PDB entry 5BOU | X-ray diffraction, 2.60 A resolution | chains H and Z of the 28 polymer chains in the assembly

Chain H:
Name: Proteasome subunit beta type-2
Organism: Saccharomyces cerevisiae S288c
Notes: EC 3.4.25.1
UniProt: P25043 (PSB2_YEAST); residues 1-232 here correspond to UniProt positions 30-261 (UniProt number = residue number + 29)
Chain sequence (232 residues; numbered 1 to 232; the number before each row is that of its first residue):
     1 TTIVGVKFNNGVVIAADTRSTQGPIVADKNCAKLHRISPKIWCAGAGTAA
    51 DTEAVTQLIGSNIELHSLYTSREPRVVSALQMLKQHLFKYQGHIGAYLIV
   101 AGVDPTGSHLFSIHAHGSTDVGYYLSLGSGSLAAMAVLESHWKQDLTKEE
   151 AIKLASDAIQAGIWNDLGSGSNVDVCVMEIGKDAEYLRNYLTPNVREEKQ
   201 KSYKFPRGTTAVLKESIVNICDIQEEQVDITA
Disordered / not traced: 227-232
Ligand contacts: 4UC (N-[4-(acetylsulfamoyl)phenyl]-2-(4-ethoxyphenyl)quinoline-4-carboxamide): T1, T21, A46, G47, Y97, H114, H116, S126, L127, G128, S129, S131, G168
Curated features (UniProtKB/Swiss-Prot):
  - active site: T1 (Nucleophile)

Chain Z:
Name: Proteasome subunit beta type-6
Organism: Saccharomyces cerevisiae S288c
Notes: EC 3.4.25.1
UniProt: P23724 (PSB6_YEAST); residues 1-222 here correspond to UniProt positions 20-241 (UniProt number = residue number + 19)
Chain sequence (222 residues; each row starts with the number of its first residue):
     1 QFNPYGDNGGTILGIAGEDFAVLAGDTRNITDYSINSRYEPKVFDCGDNI
    51 VMSANGFAADGDALVKRFKNSVKWYHFDHNDKKLSINSAARNIQHLLYGK
   101 RFFPYYVHTIIAGLDEDGKGAVYSFDPVGSYEREQCRAGGAAASLIMPFL
   151 DNQVNFKNQYEPGTNGKVKKPLKYLSVEEVIKLVRDSFTSATERHIQVGD
   201 GLEILIVTKDGVRKEFYELKRD
Ion coordination: Mg2+: T192, H195, V198

How chain H and chain Z interact:
Residue-residue contacts (61):
  R19(H) with I196(Z); D222(Z), salt bridge
  P24(H) with R194(Z); H195(Z); I196(Z), hydrogen bond (backbone-backbone)
  I25(H) with R194(Z); H195(Z)
  V26(H) with E193(Z); R194(Z), hydrogen bond (backbone-side chain); I196(Z), hydrophobic
  A27(H) with R194(Z), hydrogen bond (backbone-side chain)
  D28(H) with R194(Z)
  K29(H) with E193(Z), salt bridge; R194(Z)
  I163(H) with D222(Z)
  W164(H) with I35(Z); R38(Z), hydrogen bond (backbone-side chain); R221(Z); D222(Z)
  N165(H) with Y33(Z); R38(Z)
  D166(H) with Y33(Z)
  L167(H) with R28(Z); I30(Z), hydrophobic; D32(Z); Y33(Z), hydrogen bond (backbone-backbone); I35(Z), hydrophobic; I196(Z)
  G168(H) with Y33(Z)
  S169(H) with D222(Z)
  G170(H) with D222(Z)
  S171(H) with D222(Z), hydrogen bond (backbone-side chain)
  N194(H) with K220(Z), hydrogen bond (backbone-side chain); D222(Z)
  R196(H) with T189(Z); S190(Z), hydrogen bond; E193(Z)
  E197(H) with R185(Z), salt bridge
  K199(H) with D186(Z)
  Q200(H) with K182(Z); R185(Z), hydrogen bond; D186(Z), hydrogen bond (backbone-side chain)
  K201(H) with E179(Z); D186(Z)
  Y203(H) with F149(Z); Q153(Z); L183(Z); D186(Z), hydrogen bond
  F205(H) with N152(Z); Q153(Z); Q159(Z)
  P206(H) with P162(Z), hydrophobic
  R207(H) with P162(Z)
  G208(H) with P162(Z)
  T209(H) with N158(Z); Q159(Z); Y160(Z), hydrogen bond (backbone-backbone)
  T210(H) with N165(Z)
  A211(H) with N165(Z); G166(Z)
  V212(H) with N165(Z)
Other interface residues (no listed pair), chain H (34 interface residues in all): T21, G23, V195
Other interface residues (no listed pair), chain Z (34 interface residues in all): S34, L145, E161, Q197, E218

Summary:
Chain H and chain Z each contribute 34 residues to their interface; the contacts include 12 hydrogen bonds and
3 salt bridges. Polar pairs include R19(H)-D222(Z), K29(H)-E193(Z) and E197(H)-R185(Z). Chain H binds compound
4UC. Curated annotation (UniProt) lists active-site residue T1(H) on chain H.
Here chain H is Proteasome subunit beta type-2 and chain Z is Proteasome subunit beta type-6, both from
Saccharomyces cerevisiae S288c. Entry 5BOU (Yeast 20S proteasome in complex with a beta1 / beta2 specific
non-peptidic sulfonamide Ligand) was determined by X-ray diffraction.
